Entry 5E8I (X-ray diffraction, 3.45 A resolution); this record covers chains A and C of the 6 polymer chains in the assembly.

Chain A:
Molecule: Friend leukemia integration 1 transcription factor
From: Homo sapiens
UniProtKB: Q01543 (FLI1_HUMAN); residue numbers follow UniProt; this construct covers 276-399
Chain sequence (128 residues; row label = number of the first residue in the row):
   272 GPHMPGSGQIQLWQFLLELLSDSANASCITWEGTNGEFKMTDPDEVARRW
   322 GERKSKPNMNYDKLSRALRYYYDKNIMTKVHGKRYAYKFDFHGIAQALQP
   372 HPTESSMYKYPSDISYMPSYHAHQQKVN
Disordered / not traced: 272-278, 372-399
Differences from the reference sequence: expression tag (272-275)
UniProt features mapped onto this chain:
  - DNA-binding region: Ile281 to Asp361 (ETS)
  - natural variant: Arg324 (R324W: In BDPLT21), Arg337 (R337Q: In BDPLT21; R337W: In BDPLT21), Tyr343 (Y343C: In BDPLT21), Lys345 (K345E: In BDPLT21)

Chain C:
Molecule: 10-nt DNA strand
Sequence (10 nucleotides; each row starts with the number of its first residue):
    14 CACTTCCGGT

How chain A and chain C interact:
Pairs across the interface - 21 pairs, chain A then chain C:
  Gln282(A) - DA15(C)  sugar contact
  Gln282(A) - DC16(C)  hydrogen bond to the phosphate
  Leu283(A) - DC16(C)  hydrogen bond to the phosphate
  Trp321(A) - DC16(C)  phosphate contact
  Trp321(A) - DT17(C)  hydrogen bond to the phosphate
  Lys325(A) - DC16(C)  phosphate contact
  Lys325(A) - DT17(C)  phosphate contact
  Lys327(A) - DT17(C)  phosphate contact
  Lys327(A) - DT18(C)  phosphate contact
  Met330(A) - DT17(C)  phosphate contact
  Met330(A) - DT18(C)  phosphate contact
  Asp333(A) - DC20(C)  base contact
  Lys334(A) - DT18(C)  salt bridge to the phosphate
  Lys334(A) - DC19(C)  salt bridge to the phosphate
  Arg337(A) - DT18(C)  base contact
  Arg337(A) - DC19(C)  base contact
  Ala338(A) - DC16(C)  sugar contact
  Tyr341(A) - DC16(C)  base contact
  Tyr341(A) - DT17(C)  hydrogen bond to the base
  Tyr342(A) - DC16(C)  hydrogen bond to the phosphate
  Lys345(A) - DA15(C)  salt bridge to the phosphate
Also at the interface, not in a pair above, chain A (16 interface residues in all): Ile281, Trp284, Asn329

Overview:
16 residues of chain A face 6 of chain C across their interface, with 5 hydrogen bonds and 3 salt bridges.
Among the polar pairs are Tyr341(A)-DT17(C), Gln282(A)-DC16(C) and Leu283(A)-DC16(C). UniProt lists a
DNA-binding region on chain A.
Here chain A is Friend leukemia integration 1 transcription factor (Homo sapiens) and chain C is a 10-nt DNA
strand. Entry 5E8I (Crystal structure of the DNA binding domain of human transcription factor FLI1 in complex
with a ...) was determined by X-ray diffraction (same publication as 5E8G).
